Entry 3UEF (X-ray diffraction, 2.45 A resolution); this record covers chains A and B of the 4 polymer chains in the assembly.

[Chain A]
Protein: Baculoviral IAP repeat-containing protein 5
Organism: Homo sapiens
UniProtKB: O15392 (BIRC5_HUMAN); residues 1-142 here = UniProt positions 1-142
Sequence (146 residues; numbered -3 to 142; the number before each row is that of its first residue; numbers below 1 keep their minus sign (Gly-3 is residue -3)):
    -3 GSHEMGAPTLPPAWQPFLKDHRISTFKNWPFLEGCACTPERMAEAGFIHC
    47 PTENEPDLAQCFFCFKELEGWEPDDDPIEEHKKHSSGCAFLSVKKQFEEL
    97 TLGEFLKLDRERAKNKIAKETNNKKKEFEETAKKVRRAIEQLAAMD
Unresolved in the structure: -3 to 4, 141-142
Differences from the reference sequence: expression tag (-3 to 0)
Metal / ion sites: Zn2+: Cys57, Cys60, His77, Cys84
UniProt features mapped onto this chain:
  - binding site (Zn(2+)): Cys57, Cys60, His77, Cys84
  - site: Glu126 (Interaction with FBXL7)
  - modified residue: Ser20 (Phosphoserine), Lys23 (N6-acetyllysine), Thr34 (Phosphothreonine), Thr48 (Phosphothreonine), Lys90 (N6-acetyllysine), Lys110 (N6-acetyllysine), Lys112 (N6-acetyllysine), Lys115 (N6-acetyllysine), Thr117 (Phosphothreonine), Lys121 (N6-acetyllysine), Lys129 (N6-acetyllysine)
Reported in the primary citation:
  - mutagenesis - K62A, E65A, D70A/D71A, H80A: decreased localization

[Chain B]
Protein: N-terminal fragment of histone H3
Sequence (12 residues; each row starts with the number of its first residue):
     1 ARTKQTARKSTG
Unresolved in the structure: 6-12

[Interface between chain A and chain B]
Residue-residue contacts (15):
  Glu63(A) with Thr3(B)
  Leu64(A) with Arg2(B); Thr3(B)
  Glu65(A) with Ala1(B); Arg2(B), salt bridge; Thr3(B); Lys4(B); Gln5(B), hydrogen bond (side chain-backbone)
  Gly66(A) with Ala1(B); Arg2(B)
  Trp67(A) with Ala1(B), hydrophobic
  Asp71(A) with Ala1(B), hydrogen bond (side chain-backbone)
  Glu76(A) with Ala1(B), hydrogen bond (side chain-backbone)
  His80(A) with Ala1(B), hydrogen bond (side chain-backbone); Arg2(B)
Other interface residues (no listed pair), chain A (9 interface residues in all): Leu54
Interface features reported in the paper:
  - hot spots on chain A (mutagenesis) - E65A, H80A: abolished binding to N-terminal fragment of histone H3 (chain B)
  - hot spots on chain A (mutagenesis) - H80R: decreased binding to N-terminal fragment of histone H3 (chain B)

[In short]
9 residues of chain A and 5 residues of chain B are in contact; the contacts include 4 hydrogen bonds and 1
salt bridge. Among the polar pairs are Glu65(A)-Arg2(B), Glu65(A)-Gln5(B) and Asp71(A)-Ala1(B). From the
paper: K62A, E65A and D70A/D71A of chain A, among others, reduce localization; E65A and H80A of chain A
abolish binding to N-terminal fragment of histone H3 (chain B).
Here chain A is Baculoviral IAP repeat-containing protein 5 (Homo sapiens) and chain B is N-terminal fragment
of histone H3. Entry 3UEF (Crystal structure of human Survivin bound to histone H3 (C2 space group)) was
determined by X-ray diffraction (same publication as 3UEC, 3UED and 3UEE).
